Entry 1BPY (X-ray diffraction, 2.20 A resolution); this record covers chains P and A of the 4 polymer chains in the assembly.

Chain P:
Molecule: 10-nt DNA strand
Sequence (10 nucleotides; numbered 1 to 10; the number before each row is that of its first residue):
     1 GCTGATGCGC
Modified residues: DOC (2',3'-dideoxycytidine-5'-monophosphate) at position 10
Ion coordination: Na+: DG9 (shared with Thr101(A), Val103(A), Ile106(A) of chain A)

Chain A:
Protein: Protein (DNA polymerase beta)
Organism: Homo sapiens
Notes: EC 2.7.7.7
Reference sequence: P06746 (DPOB_HUMAN); residues 2-335 here correspond to UniProt positions 1-334 (UniProt number = residue number - 1)
Amino-acid sequence (335 residues; row label = number of the first residue in the row):
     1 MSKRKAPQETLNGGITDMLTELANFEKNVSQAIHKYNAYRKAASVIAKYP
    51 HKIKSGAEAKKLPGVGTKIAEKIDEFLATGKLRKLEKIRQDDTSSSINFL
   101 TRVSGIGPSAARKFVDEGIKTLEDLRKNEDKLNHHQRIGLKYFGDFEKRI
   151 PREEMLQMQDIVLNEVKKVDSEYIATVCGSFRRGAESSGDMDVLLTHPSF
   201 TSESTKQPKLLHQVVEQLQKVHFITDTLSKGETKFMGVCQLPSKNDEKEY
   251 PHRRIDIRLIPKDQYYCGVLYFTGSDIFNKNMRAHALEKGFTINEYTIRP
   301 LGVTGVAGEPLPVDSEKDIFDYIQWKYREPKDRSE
Disordered / not traced: 1-9
Ion coordination: Na+ site 1: Lys60, Leu62, Val65 (shared with 1 residue of chain D); Na+ site 2: Thr101, Val103, Ile106 (shared with DG9(P) of chain P); Mg2+ site 1: Asp190, Asp192 (together with 2',3'-dideoxycytidine 5'-triphosphate); Mg2+ site 2: Asp190, Asp192, Asp256 (together with 2',3'-dideoxycytidine 5'-triphosphate)
Residues lining bound ligands: 2',3'-dideoxycytidine 5'-triphosphate (DCT): Gly179, Ser180, Arg183, Ser188, Gly189, Asp190, Asp192, Tyr271, Phe272, Thr273, Gly274, Ser275, Asp276, Asn279
UniProt features mapped onto this chain:
  - binding site (K(+)): Lys61
  - binding site (Na(+)): Lys61

How chain P and chain A interact:
Pairs across the interface (14):
  DG7(P) with Ser109(A), hydrogen bond to the phosphate
  DC8(P) with Gly105(A), sugar contact; Gly107(A), hydrogen bond to the phosphate; Pro108(A), phosphate contact; Ser109(A), hydrogen bond to the phosphate; Ala110(A), hydrogen bond to the phosphate
  DG9(P) with Ser104(A), phosphate contact; Gly105(A), hydrogen bond to the phosphate; Ile106(A), phosphate contact; Met236(A), phosphate contact
  DOC_10(P) with Lys234(A), sugar contact; Arg254(A), salt bridge to the phosphate; Asp256(A), sugar contact; Tyr271(A), hydrogen bond to the base
Other interface residues (no listed pair), chain A (16 interface residues in all): Val103, His135, Asp192, Phe272

Summary:
4 residues of chain P and 16 residues of chain A are in contact; the contacts include 6 hydrogen bonds and 1
salt bridge. Polar contacts include DOC_10(P)-Tyr271(A), DG7(P)-Ser109(A) and DC8(P)-Gly107(A). Chain A binds
2',3'-dideoxycytidine 5'-triphosphate.
Chain P is a 10-nt DNA strand and chain A is Protein (DNA polymerase beta) (Homo sapiens); the structure,
Human DNA polymerase beta complexed with gapped DNA and ddctp, was determined by X-ray diffraction (same
publication as 1BPX and 1BPZ).
